PDB entry 2F1H | X-ray diffraction, 2.70 A resolution | chain A

# Chain A
Name: DNA repair and recombination protein radA
From: Methanococcus voltae
UniProtKB: O73948 (RADA_METVO); numbering as in UniProt (aligned over 1-322)
Amino-acid sequence (322 residues; each row starts with the number of its first residue):
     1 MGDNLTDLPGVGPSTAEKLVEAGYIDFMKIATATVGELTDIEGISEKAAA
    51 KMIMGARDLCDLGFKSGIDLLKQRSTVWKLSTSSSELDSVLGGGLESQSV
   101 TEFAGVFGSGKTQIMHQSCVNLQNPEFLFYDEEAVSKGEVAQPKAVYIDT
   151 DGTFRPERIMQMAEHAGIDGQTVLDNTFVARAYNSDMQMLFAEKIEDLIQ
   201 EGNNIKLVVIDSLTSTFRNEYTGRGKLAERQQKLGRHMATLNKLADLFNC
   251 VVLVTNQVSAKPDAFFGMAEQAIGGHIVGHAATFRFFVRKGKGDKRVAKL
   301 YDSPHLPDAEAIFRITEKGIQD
Disordered / not traced: 1-4, 263-267
Differences from the reference sequence: engineered mutation Gly2 (Ser in O73948), Asp151 (Glu in O73948)
Metal / ion sites: Mg2+ site 1: Gln98, Asp246; Mg2+ site 2: Thr112 (together with AMP-PNP); K+ site 1: Gly279, His280, Ala282, Asp302 (together with AMP-PNP); K+ site 2: His280 (together with AMP-PNP)
Ligand contacts: AMP-PNP (ANP; phosphoaminophosphonic acid-adenylate ester): Val106, Phe107, Gly108, Ser109, Gly110, Lys111, Thr112, Gln113, Arg158, Gln161, Ile315, Thr316, Glu317
Swiss-Prot annotation at these positions:
  - binding site (ATP): Gly105 to Thr112

# In short
Chain A binds AMP-PNP. The Mg2+ site 1 is built by Gln98 and Asp246. The K+ site 1 is built by Gly279, His280,
Ala282 and Asp302. UniProt lists 8 ATP-binding residues.
Chain A is DNA repair and recombination protein radA (Methanococcus voltae); the structure, RECOMBINASE IN
COMPLEX WITH AMP-PNP and Potassium, was determined by X-ray diffraction, deposited together with 2F1I and
2F1J.
